PDB entry 6PPD | electron microscopy, 3.70 A resolution | chains 4 and A of the 16 polymer chains in the assembly

Chain 4:
Molecule: Major capsid protein
Organism: Human herpesvirus 8
Reference sequence: D0UZN7 (D0UZN7_HHV8); residues 1-1376 here = UniProt positions 1-1376
Chain sequence (1376 residues; row label = number of the first residue in the row):
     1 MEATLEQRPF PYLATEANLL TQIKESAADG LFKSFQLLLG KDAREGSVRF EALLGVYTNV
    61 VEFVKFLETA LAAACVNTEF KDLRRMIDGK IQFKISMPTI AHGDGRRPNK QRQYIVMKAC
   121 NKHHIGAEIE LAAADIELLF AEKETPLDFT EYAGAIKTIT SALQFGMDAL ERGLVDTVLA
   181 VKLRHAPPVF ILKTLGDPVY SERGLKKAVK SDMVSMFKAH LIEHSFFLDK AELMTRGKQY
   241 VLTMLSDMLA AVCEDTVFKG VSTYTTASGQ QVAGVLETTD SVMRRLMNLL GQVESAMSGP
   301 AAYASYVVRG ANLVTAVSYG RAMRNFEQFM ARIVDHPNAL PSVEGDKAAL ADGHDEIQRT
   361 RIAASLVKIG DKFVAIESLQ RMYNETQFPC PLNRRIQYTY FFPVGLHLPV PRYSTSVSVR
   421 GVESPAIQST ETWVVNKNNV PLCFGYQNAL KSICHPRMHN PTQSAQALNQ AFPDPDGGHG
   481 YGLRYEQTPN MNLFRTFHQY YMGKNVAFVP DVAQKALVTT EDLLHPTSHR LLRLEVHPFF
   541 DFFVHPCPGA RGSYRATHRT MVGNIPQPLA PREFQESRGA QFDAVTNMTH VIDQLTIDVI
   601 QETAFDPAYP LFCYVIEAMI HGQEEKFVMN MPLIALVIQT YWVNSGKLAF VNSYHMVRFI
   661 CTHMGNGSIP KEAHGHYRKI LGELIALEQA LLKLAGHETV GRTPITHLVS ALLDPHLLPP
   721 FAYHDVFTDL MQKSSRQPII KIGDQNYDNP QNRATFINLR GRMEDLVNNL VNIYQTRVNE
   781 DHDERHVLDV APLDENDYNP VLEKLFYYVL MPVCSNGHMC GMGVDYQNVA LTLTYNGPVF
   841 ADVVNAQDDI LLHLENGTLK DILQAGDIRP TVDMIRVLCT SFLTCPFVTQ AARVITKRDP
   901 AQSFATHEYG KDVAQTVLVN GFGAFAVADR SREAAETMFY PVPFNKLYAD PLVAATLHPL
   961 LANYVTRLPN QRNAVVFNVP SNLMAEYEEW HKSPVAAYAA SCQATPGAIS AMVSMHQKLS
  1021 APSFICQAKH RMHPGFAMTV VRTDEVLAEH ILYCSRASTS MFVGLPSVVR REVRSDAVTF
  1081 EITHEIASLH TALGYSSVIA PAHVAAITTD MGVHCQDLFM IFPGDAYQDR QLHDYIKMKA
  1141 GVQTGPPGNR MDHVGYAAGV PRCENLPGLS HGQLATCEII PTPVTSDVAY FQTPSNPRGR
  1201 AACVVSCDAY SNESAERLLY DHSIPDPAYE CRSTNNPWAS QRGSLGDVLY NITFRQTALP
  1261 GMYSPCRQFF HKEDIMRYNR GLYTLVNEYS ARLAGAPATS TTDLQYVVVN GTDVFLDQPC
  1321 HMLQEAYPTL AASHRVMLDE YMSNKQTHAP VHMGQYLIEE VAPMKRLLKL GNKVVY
Not modelled in the structure: 1-46, 254-262, 342-356, 410-426, 1142-1174, 1253-1260, 1294-1313, 1345-1350

Chain A:
Molecule: Small capsomere-interacting protein
Organism: Human herpesvirus 8
Reference sequence: Q76RF4 (Q76RF4_HHV8); residue numbers follow UniProt; this construct covers 1-170
Chain sequence (170 residues; row label = number of the first residue in the row):
     1 MSNFKVRDPV IQERLDHDYA HHPLVARMNT LDQGNMSQAE YLVQKRHYLV FLIAHHYYEA
    61 YLRRMGGIQR RDHLQTLRDQ KPRERADRVS AASAYDAGTF TVPSRPGPAS GTTPGGQDSL
   121 GVSGSSITTL SSGPHSLSPA SDILTTLSST TETAAPAVAD ARKPPSGKKK
Not modelled in the structure: 1-20, 65-170

Chain 4 / chain A interface:
Pairs across the interface (36):
  Met-629(4) with Tyr-58(A), hydrophobic
  Met-763(4) with Ala-54(A), hydrophobic
  Glu-764(4) with Tyr-58(A), hydrogen bond
  Val-767(4) with Phe-51(A), hydrophobic
  Leu-770(4) with Phe-51(A), hydrophobic
  Tyr-774(4) with Gln-44(A), hydrogen bond (side chain-backbone); His-47(A); Tyr-48(A), hydrogen bond (side chain-backbone)
  Val-778(4) with Gln-44(A)
  Gln-827(4) with His-47(A)
  Ala-830(4) with His-47(A); Val-50(A), hydrophobic
  Thr-834(4) with Arg-46(A), hydrogen bond (side chain-backbone); Leu-49(A); Val-50(A); Ile-53(A)
  Tyr-835(4) with Arg-46(A)
  Val-839(4) with Tyr-57(A), hydrogen bond (backbone-side chain)
  Phe-840(4) with His-22(A); Leu-24(A), hydrophobic; Leu-49(A), hydrophobic; Leu-52(A); Ile-53(A), hydrophobic; Tyr-57(A), hydrogen bond (backbone-side chain)
  Ala-841(4) with His-22(A)
  Asp-842(4) with His-22(A), salt bridge; His-56(A), salt bridge; Tyr-57(A)
  Val-844(4) with His-21(A)
  Ile-875(4) with Ile-53(A)
  Arg-876(4) with Tyr-57(A)
  Cys-879(4) with Val-50(A); Ile-53(A), hydrophobic
  Thr-880(4) with Ala-54(A)
  Phe-882(4) with Val-50(A), hydrophobic
  Leu-883(4) with Val-50(A), hydrophobic
Also at the interface, not in a pair above, chain 4 (25 interface residues in all): Val-771, Leu-831, Leu-833
Also at the interface, not in a pair above, chain A (18 interface residues in all): Tyr-61, Arg-64

Overview:
25 residues of chain 4 face 18 of chain A across their interface, with 6 hydrogen bonds and 2 salt bridges.
Polar pairs include Asp-842(4)/His-22(A), Asp-842(4)/His-56(A) and Glu-764(4)/Tyr-58(A).
Here chain 4 is Major capsid protein and chain A is Small capsomere-interacting protein, both from Human
herpesvirus 8. Entry 6PPD (Kaposi's sarcoma-associated herpesvirus (KSHV), C1 penton vertex register,
CATC-absent structure) was determined by electron microscopy together with 6PPB, 6PPH and 6PPI from the same
study.
